6O9Z - chains F and J of the 12 polymer chains in the assembly; structure by electron microscopy, 3.03 A resolution.

# Chain F
Protein: Translation initiation factor eIF-2B subunit delta
Organism: Homo sapiens
Reference sequence: Q9UI10 (EI2BD_HUMAN); residue numbers follow UniProt; this construct covers 1-523
Sequence (523 residues; numbered 1 to 523; the number before each row is that of its first residue):
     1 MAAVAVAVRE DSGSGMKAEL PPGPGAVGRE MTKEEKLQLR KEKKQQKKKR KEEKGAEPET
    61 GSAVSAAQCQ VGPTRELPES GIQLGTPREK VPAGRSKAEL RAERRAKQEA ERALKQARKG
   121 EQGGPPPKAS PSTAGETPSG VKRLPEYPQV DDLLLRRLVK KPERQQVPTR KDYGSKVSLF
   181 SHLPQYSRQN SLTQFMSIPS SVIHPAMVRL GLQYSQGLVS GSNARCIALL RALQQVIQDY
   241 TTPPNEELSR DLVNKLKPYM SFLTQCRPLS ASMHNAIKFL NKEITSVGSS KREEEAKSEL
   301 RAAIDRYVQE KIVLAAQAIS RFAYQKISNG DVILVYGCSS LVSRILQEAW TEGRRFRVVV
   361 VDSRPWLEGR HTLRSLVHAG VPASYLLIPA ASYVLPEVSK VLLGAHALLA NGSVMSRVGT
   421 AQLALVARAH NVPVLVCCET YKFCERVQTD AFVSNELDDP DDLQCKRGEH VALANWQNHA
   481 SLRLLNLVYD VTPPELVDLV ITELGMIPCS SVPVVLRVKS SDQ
Disordered / not traced: 1-165, 519-523
Swiss-Prot annotation at these positions:
  - region: Arg170 to Leu179 (May bind the chemical integrated stress response (ISR) inhibitor ISRIB)
  - modified residue: Ala2 (N-acetylalanine), Ser12 (Phosphoserine), Thr86 (Phosphothreonine), Ser130 (Phosphoserine)
  - natural variant: Arg209 (R209Q: In VWM4), Ala228 (A228V: In VWM4), Leu269 (L269R: In VWM4), Arg357 (R357Q: In VWM4), Arg374 (R374C: In VWM4), Cys465 (C465R: In VWM4), Tyr489 (Y489H: In VWM4)
What the authors report for this chain:
  - mutagenesis - R250A (kobs=0.013min-1), R250E (kobs=0.023min-1): unchanged catalytic activity on dissociated tetramers
  - mutagenesis - R250A (kobs=0.012min-1), R250E (kobs=0.017min-1): decreased catalytic activity on ISRIB-stabilized eIF2B octamer

# Chain J
Protein: Translation initiation factor eIF-2B subunit gamma
Organism: Homo sapiens
Reference sequence: Q9NR50 (EI2BG_HUMAN); residues 1-452 here = UniProt positions 1-452
Sequence (452 residues; row label = number of the first residue in the row):
     1 MEFQAVVMAV GGGSRMTDLT SSIPKPLLPV GNKPLIWYPL NLLERVGFEE VIVVTTRDVQ
    61 KALCAEFKMK MKPDIVCIPD DADMGTADSL RYIYPKLKTD VLVLSCDLIT DVALHEVVDL
   121 FRAYDASLAM LMRKGQDSIE PVPGQKGKKK AVEQRDFIGV DSTGKRLLFM ANEADLDEEL
   181 VIKGSILQKH PRIRFHTGLV DAHLYCLKKY IVDFLMENGS ITSIRSELIP YLVRKQFSSA
   241 SSQQGQEEKE EDLKKKELKS LDIYSFIKEA NTLNLAPYDA CWNACRGDRW EDLSRSQVRC
   301 YVHIMKEGLC SRVSTLGLYM EANRQVPKLL SALCPEEPPV HSSAQIVSKH LVGVDSLIGP
   361 ETQIGEKSSI KRSVIGSSCL IKDRVTITNC LLMNSVTVEE GSNIQGSVIC NNAVIEKGAD
   421 IKDCLIGSGQ RIEAKAKRVN EVIVGNDQLM EI
Disordered / not traced: 12-27, 135-154, 239-257, 296-452
Swiss-Prot annotation at these positions:
  - modified residue: Met1 (N-acetylmethionine), Ser260 (Phosphoserine)
  - natural variant: Leu27 (L27Q: In VWM3), Gly47 (G47E: In VWM3), Ala87 (A87V: In VWM3), Arg225 (R225Q: In VWM3), Ile346 (I346T: In VWM3)

# Interface between chain F and chain J
Pairs across the interface (24; chain F residue first):
  Thr193(F) - His115(J)
  Thr193(F) - Asp119(J)
  Gln194(F) - His115(J)
  Ile198(F) - Glu2(J)
  Ile198(F) - Phe3(J)
  Ile198(F) - Val46(J)  hydrophobic
  Ile198(F) - Phe48(J)  hydrophobic
  Ile198(F) - His115(J)
  Ile198(F) - Val118(J)  hydrophobic
  Ile198(F) - Arg122(J)
  Pro199(F) - Met1(J)  hydrophobic
  Pro199(F) - Val46(J)
  Pro199(F) - Gly47(J)
  Pro199(F) - Phe48(J)
  Ser200(F) - Glu2(J)  hydrogen bond
  Ser200(F) - Arg122(J)
  Pro205(F) - Glu2(J)
  Arg209(F) - Phe121(J)
  Arg209(F) - Arg122(J)
  Leu212(F) - Asp119(J)
  Leu212(F) - Ala123(J)  hydrophobic
  Gln213(F) - Ala123(J)
  Leu218(F) - Ala123(J)
  Leu218(F) - Tyr124(J)  hydrophobic
Other interface residues (no listed pair), chain F (13 interface residues in all): Ser191, Ser197, Val208
Other interface residues (no listed pair), chain J (14 interface residues in all): Asp125

# Overview
13 residues of chain F face 14 of chain J across their interface, with 1 hydrogen bond. The hydrogen-bonded
pair is Ser200(F)-Glu2(J). The paper reports that R250A and R250E of chain F reduce catalytic activity on
ISRIB-stabilized eIF2B octamer; R250A and R250E of chain F leave catalytic activity on dissociated tetramers
unchanged.
Chain F is Translation initiation factor eIF-2B subunit delta and chain J is Translation initiation factor
eIF-2B subunit gamma, both from Homo sapiens; the structure, Electron cryo-microscopy of the eukaryotic
translation initiation factor 2B bound to eukaryotic translation initiation factor 2 ..., was determined by
electron microscopy, deposited together with 6O81 and 6O85.
